1IIT - chain A; structure by X-ray diffraction, 1.90 A resolution.

Chain A:
Name: Slr1257 protein
From: Synechocystis sp. PCC 6803 substr. Kazusa
Notes: fragment: glur0 ligand binding core, residues 44-140, 256-385
UniProtKB: P73797 (P73797_SYNY3); the construct has insertions or renumbered stretches relative to UniProt, so the offset changes along the chain: 6-102 = UniProt 44-140; 104-232 = UniProt 256-384
Amino-acid sequence (232 residues; numbered 1 to 232; the number before each row is that of its first residue):
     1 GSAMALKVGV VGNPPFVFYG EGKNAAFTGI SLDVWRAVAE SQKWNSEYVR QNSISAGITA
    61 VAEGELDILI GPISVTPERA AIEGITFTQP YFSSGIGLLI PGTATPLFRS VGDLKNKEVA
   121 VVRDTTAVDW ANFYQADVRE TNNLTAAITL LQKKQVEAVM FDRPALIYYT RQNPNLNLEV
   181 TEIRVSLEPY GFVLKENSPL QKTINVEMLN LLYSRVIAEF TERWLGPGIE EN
Not modelled in the structure: 21-25, 227-232
Differences from the reference sequence: expression tag (1-5); linker (103)
Residues lining bound ligands: serine (SER): Ile54, Pro72, Ile73, Ser74, Arg79, Asp124, Thr125, Thr126, Phe161, Asp162, Tyr190

Summary:
Chain A binds serine.
Chain A is Slr1257 protein (Synechocystis sp. PCC 6803 substr. Kazusa); the structure, GLUR0 ligand binding
core complex with L-serine, was determined by X-ray diffraction (same publication as 1II5 and 1IIW).
